5SBD - chains C and D of the 6 polymer chains in the assembly; structure by X-ray diffraction, 2.25 A resolution.

[Chain C]
Protein: Tubulin alpha-1B chain
Source organism: Bos taurus
UniProtKB: P81947 (TBA1B_BOVIN); numbering as in UniProt (aligned over 1-451)
Chain sequence (451 residues; each row starts with the number of its first residue):
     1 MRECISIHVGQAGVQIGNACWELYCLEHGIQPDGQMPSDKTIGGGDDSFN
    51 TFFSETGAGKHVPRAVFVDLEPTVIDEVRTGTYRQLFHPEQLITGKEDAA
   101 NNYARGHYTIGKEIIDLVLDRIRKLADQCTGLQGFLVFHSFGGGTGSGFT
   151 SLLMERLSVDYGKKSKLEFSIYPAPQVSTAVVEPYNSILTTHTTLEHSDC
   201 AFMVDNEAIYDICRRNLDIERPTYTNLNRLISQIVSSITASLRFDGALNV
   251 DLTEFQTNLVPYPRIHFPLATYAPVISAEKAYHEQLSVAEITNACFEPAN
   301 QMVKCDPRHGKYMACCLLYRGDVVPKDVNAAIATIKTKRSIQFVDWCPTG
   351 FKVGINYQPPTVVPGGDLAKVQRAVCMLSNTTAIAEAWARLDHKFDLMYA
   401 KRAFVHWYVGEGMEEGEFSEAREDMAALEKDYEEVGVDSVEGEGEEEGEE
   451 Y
Disordered / not traced: 441-451
Bound ions: Ca2+: Asp-39, Thr-41, Gly-44, Glu-55
Ligand contacts: GTP (guanosine-5'-triphosphate): Gly-10, Gln-11, Ala-12, Gln-15, Ile-16, Asp-69, Asp-98, Ala-99, Ala-100, Asn-101, Ser-140, Gly-142, Gly-143, Gly-144, Thr-145, Gly-146, Ile-171, Pro-173, Val-177, Ser-178, Thr-179, Glu-183, Asn-206, Tyr-224, Leu-227, Asn-228, Ile-231

[Chain D]
Protein: Tubulin beta-2B chain
Source organism: Bos taurus
UniProtKB: Q6B856 (TBB2B_BOVIN); the author numbering skips numbers that UniProt does not, so the offset changes along the chain: 1-42 = UniProt 1-42; 45-360 = UniProt 43-358; 369-455 = UniProt 359-445
Chain sequence (445 residues; each row starts with the number of its first residue; note: 10 numbers in that range are skipped by the numbering (no residue carries them; nothing is unmodelled there)):
     1 MREIVHIQAGQCGNQIGAKFWEVISDEHGIDPTGSYHGDSDL
    45 QLERINVYYNEATGNKYVPRAILVDLEPGTMDSVRSGPFGQIFRPDNFVF
    95 GQSGAGNNWAKGHYTEGAELVDSVLDVVRKESESCDCLQGFQLTHSLGGG
   145 TGSGMGTLLISKIREEYPDRIMNTFSVMPSPKVSDTVVEPYNATLSVHQL
   195 VENTDETYCIDNEALYDICFRTLKLTTPTYGDLNHLVSATMSGVTTCLRF
   245 PGQLNADLRKLAVNMVPFPRLHFFMPGFAPLTSRGSQQYRALTVPELTQQ
   295 MFDSKNMMAACDPRHGRYLTVAAIFRGRMSMKEVDEQMLNVQNKNSSYFV
   345 EWIPNNVKTAVCDIPP
   369 RGLKMSATFIGNSTAIQELFKRISEQFTAMFRRKAFLHWYTGEGMDEMEF
   419 TEAESNMNDLVSEYQQYQDATADEQGEFEEEEGEDEA
Disordered / not traced: 281-285, 442-455
Bound ions: Mg2+: Gln-11 (together with GDP)
Ligand contacts:
  - 5KI ((1S,2R,3S,5S,6S,16E,18E,20R)-11-chloro-12,20-dimethoxy-2,5,9,16-tetramethyl-8,23-dioxo-4,24-dioxa-9,22-diazatetracyclo[19.3.1.1~10,14~.0~3,5~]hexacosa-10(26),11,13,16,18,21(25)-hexaen-6-yl acetate): Gly-100, Asn-101, Asn-102, Lys-105, Asp-179, Thr-180, Val-181, Val-182, Phe-404, Trp-407, Tyr-408
  - GDP (guanosine-5'-diphosphate): Gly-10, Gln-11, Cys-12, Gln-15, Ile-16, Ala-99, Asn-101, Ser-140, Gly-142, Gly-143, Gly-144, Thr-145, Gly-146, Val-171, Pro-173, Val-177, Ser-178, Glu-183, Asn-206, Leu-209, Tyr-224, Leu-227, Asn-228
UniProt features mapped onto this chain:
  - motif: Met-1 to Ile-4 (MREI motif)
  - binding site (GTP): Gln-11, Glu-71, Ser-140, Gly-144, Thr-145, Gly-146, Asn-206, Asn-228
  - binding site (Mg(2+)): Glu-71
  - modified residue: Ser-40 (Phosphoserine), Thr-57 (Phosphothreonine), Lys-60 (N6-acetyllysine), Ser-174 (Phosphoserine), Thr-287 (Phosphothreonine), Thr-292 (Phosphothreonine), Arg-320 (Omega-N-methylarginine), Glu-448 (5-glutamyl polyglutamate)
  - cross-link (Glycyl lysine isopeptide (Lys-Gly)): Lys-60 (interchain with G-Cter in ubiquitin), Lys-326 (interchain with G-Cter in ubiquitin)
From the paper describing this entry:
  - binding site for 5KI: Asn-102, Lys-105, Val-181

[Interface between chain C and chain D]
Contacting residue pairs (55):
  Gln-11(C) with Gln-247(D), hydrogen bond
  Lys-96(C) with Arg-2(D); Asp-130(D), salt bridge; Cys-131(D)
  Glu-97(C) with Arg-2(D), salt bridge; Cys-131(D); Arg-164(D), salt bridge
  Asp-98(C) with Lys-254(D), salt bridge
  Ala-100(C) with Arg-253(D); Lys-254(D); Val-257(D)
  Asn-101(C) with Lys-254(D)
  Arg-105(C) with Arg-253(D)
  Pro-175(C) with Asn-349(D)
  Ser-178(C) with Lys-352(D), hydrogen bond
  Thr-179(C) with Gln-247(D); Leu-248(D); Asn-258(D), hydrogen bond (backbone-side chain)
  Ala-180(C) with Asn-258(D)
  Val-181(C) with Asn-258(D), hydrogen bond (backbone-side chain); Ile-347(D), hydrophobic; Pro-348(D); Asn-349(D)
  Val-182(C) with Val-257(D), hydrophobic
  Tyr-210(C) with Asp-329(D)
  Glu-220(C) with Lys-326(D)
  Arg-221(C) with Met-325(D); Asp-329(D), salt bridge
  Tyr-224(C) with Gln-247(D)
  Lys-394(C) with Asn-349(D), hydrogen bond
  Leu-397(C) with Glu-345(D); Trp-346(D); Pro-348(D), hydrophobic; Ala-440(D), hydrophobic
  Met-398(C) with Trp-346(D), hydrogen bond (backbone-backbone); Pro-348(D)
  Lys-401(C) with Phe-262(D); Trp-346(D); Ala-438(D); Thr-439(D), hydrogen bond (side chain-backbone)
  Arg-402(C) with Phe-262(D)
  Ala-403(C) with Pro-261(D); Phe-262(D), hydrophobic
  Phe-404(C) with Val-257(D); Asn-258(D); Val-260(D); Pro-261(D), hydrogen bond (backbone-backbone); Thr-314(D)
  His-406(C) with Val-260(D); Pro-261(D), hydrogen bond (side chain-backbone); Phe-262(D); Pro-263(D)
  Trp-407(C) with Ala-256(D), hydrophobic; Val-257(D); Val-260(D), hydrogen bond (side chain-backbone)
Also at the interface, not in a pair above, chain C (27 interface residues in all): Glu-411
Also at the interface, not in a pair above, chain D (30 interface residues in all): Asp-251, Asn-350

[Overview]
The interface between chain C and chain D involves 27 residues on one side and 30 on the other; the contacts
include 10 hydrogen bonds and 5 salt bridges. Among the polar pairs are Lys-96(C)/Asp-130(D),
Glu-97(C)/Arg-2(D) and Glu-97(C)/Arg-164(D). Ligands of chain C: GTP. From the paper: a binding site for 5KI
at Asn-102(D), Lys-105(D) and Val-181(D).
Here chain C is Tubulin alpha-1B chain and chain D is Tubulin beta-2B chain, both from Bos taurus. Entry 5SBD
(Tubulin-maytansinoid-5b-complex) was determined by X-ray diffraction, deposited together with 5SB8, 5SB9,
5SBA, 5SBB, 5SBC and 5SBE.
